6E48 - chains A and F of the 4 polymer chains in the assembly; structure by X-ray diffraction, 1.80 A resolution.

Chain A:
Name: VP1 P domain
Organism: Murine norovirus 1
Notes: fragment: VP1 Protruding domain
Reference sequence: Q80J94 (Q80J94_9CALI); residue numbers follow UniProt; this construct covers 229-532
Amino-acid sequence (304 residues; each row starts with the number of its first residue):
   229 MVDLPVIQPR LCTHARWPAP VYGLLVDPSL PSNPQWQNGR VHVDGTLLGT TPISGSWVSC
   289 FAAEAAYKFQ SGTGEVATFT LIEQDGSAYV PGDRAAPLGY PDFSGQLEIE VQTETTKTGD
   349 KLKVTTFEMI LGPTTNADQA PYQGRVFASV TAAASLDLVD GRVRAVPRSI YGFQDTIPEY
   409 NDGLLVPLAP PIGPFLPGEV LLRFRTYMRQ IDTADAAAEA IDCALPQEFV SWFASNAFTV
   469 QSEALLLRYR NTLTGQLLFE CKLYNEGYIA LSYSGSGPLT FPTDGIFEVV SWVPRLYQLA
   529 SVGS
Ion coordination: Ca2+ site 1: Asn364, Asp366 (shared with Lys94(F), Gly96(F), Asp98(F) of chain F); Ca2+ site 2: Asp366, Asp410; Ca2+ site 3: Gln438, Asp440
Ligand contacts: Lithocholic acid (4OA; (3beta,5beta,14beta,17alpha)-3-hydroxycholan-24-oic acid): Ala247, Pro248, Tyr250, Tyr435, Arg437, Ala446
What the authors report for this chain:
  - conformationally variable residues (side-chain flip): Arg390
  - binding site for Lithocholic acid: Arg392
  - Ca2+ coordination: Asn364, Asp366, Gln438, Asp440
  - mutagenesis - N364DEL/A365DEL/D366DEL: abolished binding to CMRF35-like molecule 1 (chain F)
  - mutagenesis - Q298R/S299E/G300P/V304K, F375D/S377K: decreased binding to CMRF35-like molecule 1 (chain F)

Chain F:
Name: CMRF35-like molecule 1
Organism: Mus musculus
Notes: fragment: CD300lf ectodomain
Reference sequence: Q6SJQ7 (CLM1_MOUSE), isoform Q6SJQ7-2; residues 1-112 here correspond to UniProt positions 20-131 (UniProt number = residue number + 19)
Amino-acid sequence (113 residues; row label = number of the first residue in the row; numbering starts at 0):
     0 MEDPVTGPEE VSGQEQGSLT VQCRYTSGWK DYKKYWCQGV PQRSCKTLVE TDASEQLVKK
    60 NRVSIRDNQR DFIFTVTMED LRMSDAGIYW CGITKGGLDP MFKVTVNIGP VPT
Sequence notes: initiating methionine (0)
Cystine bridges: Cys22-Cys90, Cys36-Cys44
Ion coordination: Ca2+: Lys94, Gly96, Asp98 (shared with Asn364(A), Asp366(A) of chain A)
UniProt features mapped onto this chain:
  - region: Val20 to Ser26 (Plays an important role in murine norovirus (MNV) binding)
What the authors report for this chain:
  - Ca2+ coordination: Lys94, Gly96, Asp98

Chain A / chain F interface:
Pairs across the interface (29; chain A residue first):
  Ser299(A) with Glu1(F); Asp2(F); Pro3(F)
  Gly300(A) with Asp2(F), hydrogen bond (backbone-side chain)
  Thr301(A) with Arg42(F)
  Val304(A) with Leu97(F), hydrophobic
  Gln334(A) with Pro40(F)
  Ile358(A) with Pro40(F), hydrophobic; Arg42(F); Ser43(F)
  Thr362(A) with Ser43(F)
  Thr363(A) with Arg42(F)
  Asn364(A) with Tyr34(F), hydrogen bond; Arg42(F), hydrogen bond (backbone-backbone); Cys44(F); Gly96(F); Asp98(F); Met100(F)
  Ala365(A) with Gly96(F); Leu97(F), hydrophobic
  Asp366(A) with Lys94(F); Gly95(F); Gly96(F), hydrogen bond (side chain-backbone)
  Phe375(A) with Gly96(F); Leu97(F), hydrophobic
  Ala376(A) with Leu97(F)
  Ser377(A) with Leu97(F)
  Tyr399(A) with Val39(F); Pro40(F), hydrophobic
Interface residues without a listed pair, chain A (17 interface residues in all): Gly360, Gly400
Interface residues without a listed pair, chain F (16 interface residues in all): Gln41

Overview:
Chain A and chain F form an interface of 17 and 16 residues respectively, with 4 hydrogen bonds. Among the
polar pairs are Gly300(A)-Asp2(F), Asn364(A)-Tyr34(F) and Asp366(A)-Gly96(F). From the paper: a binding site
for Lithocholic acid at Arg392(A); Q298R/S299E/G300P/V304K and F375D/S377K of chain A reduce binding to
CMRF35-like molecule 1 (chain F).
Chain A is VP1 P domain (Murine norovirus 1) and chain F is CMRF35-like molecule 1 (Mus musculus); the
structure, Crystal Structure of the Murine Norovirus VP1 P domain in complex with the CD300lf Receptor and
..., was determined by X-ray diffraction, deposited together with 6C6Q, 6C74, 6E47 and 6CRJ.
